PDB entry 6EM8 | electron microscopy, 8.40 A resolution (very low resolution: no residue pairs are listed; an interface is given only as per-side residue counts) | chains E and F of the 10 polymer chains in the assembly

== Chain E (and F) ==
Protein: ATP-dependent Clp protease ATP-binding subunit ClpC
Source organism: Staphylococcus aureus
Notes: chain F of this document is another copy of the same molecule, construct and numbering; everything in this record applies to it too
UniProtKB: W8U1E4 (W8U1E4_STAAU); the construct lacks a stretch of the UniProt sequence and is renumbered around it, so the offset changes along the chain: 1-587 = UniProt 1-587; 592-595 = UniProt 588-591; 596-818 = UniProt 596-818
Chain sequence (818 residues; row label = number of the first residue in the row; note: 4 numbers in that range are skipped by the numbering (no residue carries them; nothing is unmodelled there); a row labelled like 595A-595D holds insertion residues (595A, then the next letters in order)):
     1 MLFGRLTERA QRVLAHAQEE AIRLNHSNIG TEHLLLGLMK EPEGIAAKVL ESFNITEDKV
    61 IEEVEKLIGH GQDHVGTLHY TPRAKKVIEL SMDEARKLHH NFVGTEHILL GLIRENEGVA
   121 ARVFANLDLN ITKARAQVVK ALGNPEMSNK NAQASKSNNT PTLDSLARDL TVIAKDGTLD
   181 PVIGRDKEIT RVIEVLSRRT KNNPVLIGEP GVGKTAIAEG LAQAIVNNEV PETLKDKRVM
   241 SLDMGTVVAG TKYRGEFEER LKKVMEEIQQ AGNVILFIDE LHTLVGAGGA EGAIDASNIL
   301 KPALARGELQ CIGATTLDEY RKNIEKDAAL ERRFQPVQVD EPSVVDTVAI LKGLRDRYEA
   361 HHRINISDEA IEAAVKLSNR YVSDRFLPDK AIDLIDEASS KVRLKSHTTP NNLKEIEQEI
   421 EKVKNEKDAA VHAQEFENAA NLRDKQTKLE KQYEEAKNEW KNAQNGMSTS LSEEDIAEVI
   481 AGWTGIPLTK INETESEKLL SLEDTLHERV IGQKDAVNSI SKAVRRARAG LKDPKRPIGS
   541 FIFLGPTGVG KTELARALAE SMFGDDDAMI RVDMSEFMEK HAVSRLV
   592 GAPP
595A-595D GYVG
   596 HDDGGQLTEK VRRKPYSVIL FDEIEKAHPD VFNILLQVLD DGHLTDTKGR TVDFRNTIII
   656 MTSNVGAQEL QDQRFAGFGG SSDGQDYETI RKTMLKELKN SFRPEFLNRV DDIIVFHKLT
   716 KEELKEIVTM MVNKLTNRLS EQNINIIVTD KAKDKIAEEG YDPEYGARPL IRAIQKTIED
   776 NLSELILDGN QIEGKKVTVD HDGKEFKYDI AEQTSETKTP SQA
Not modelled in the structure: 1-4, 69-76, 113-115, 160-161, 248-254, 288-295, 465, 537-538, 595A-595D, 670-678, 713-818 (chain F: 1-4, 70-79, 113-115, 160-161, 248-254, 288-295, 465, 537-538, 595A-595D, 670-678, 795-818)
Reported in the primary citation:
  - mutagenesis - D444A: increased catalytic activity
  - mutagenesis - F436A, R443A: increased catalytic activity on ATP
  - mutagenesis - C311T/E435C, C311T/E437C: unchanged catalytic activity on MecA
  - mutagenesis - F436A, R443A: decreased stability in response to ClpP
  - mutagenesis - F436A: decreased growth in response to 100 muM IPTG
  - mutagenesis - F436A: abolished binding to MecA
  - mutagenesis - E280A/E618A: abolished catalytic activity (proposed by the authors, not directly observed)
  - mutagenesis - E280A/F436A/E618A: increased binding to FITC-casein

== Chain E / chain F interface ==
At this resolution (8 A) residue pairs are not listed: 43 residues of chain E and 48 of chain F lie at the interface.

== Summary ==
43 residues of chain E and 48 residues of chain F are in contact. From the paper: F436A and R443A of chain E
increase catalytic activity on ATP; F436A and R443A of chain E reduce stability in response to ClpP; 7
substitutions were tested in all.
Both chains are ATP-dependent Clp protease ATP-binding subunit ClpC (Staphylococcus aureus). Entry 6EM8
(S.aureus ClpC resting state, C2 symmetrised) was determined by electron microscopy, deposited together with
6EM9 and 6EMW.
